Entry 6T8G (electron microscopy, 4.34 A resolution (low resolution: residue-level contacts below are approximate; hydrogen-bond / salt-bridge calls are withheld)); this record covers chains C and D of the 8 polymer chains in the assembly.

# Chain C (and D)
Molecule: DNA translocase FtsK
Organism: Pseudomonas aeruginosa PAO1
Notes: fragment: Motor domain, residues 247-728; chain D of this document is another copy of the same molecule, construct and numbering; everything in this record applies to it too
Reference sequence: Q9I0M3 (FTSK_PSEAE); numbering as in UniProt (aligned over 247-728)
Chain sequence (491 residues; each row starts with the number of its first residue):
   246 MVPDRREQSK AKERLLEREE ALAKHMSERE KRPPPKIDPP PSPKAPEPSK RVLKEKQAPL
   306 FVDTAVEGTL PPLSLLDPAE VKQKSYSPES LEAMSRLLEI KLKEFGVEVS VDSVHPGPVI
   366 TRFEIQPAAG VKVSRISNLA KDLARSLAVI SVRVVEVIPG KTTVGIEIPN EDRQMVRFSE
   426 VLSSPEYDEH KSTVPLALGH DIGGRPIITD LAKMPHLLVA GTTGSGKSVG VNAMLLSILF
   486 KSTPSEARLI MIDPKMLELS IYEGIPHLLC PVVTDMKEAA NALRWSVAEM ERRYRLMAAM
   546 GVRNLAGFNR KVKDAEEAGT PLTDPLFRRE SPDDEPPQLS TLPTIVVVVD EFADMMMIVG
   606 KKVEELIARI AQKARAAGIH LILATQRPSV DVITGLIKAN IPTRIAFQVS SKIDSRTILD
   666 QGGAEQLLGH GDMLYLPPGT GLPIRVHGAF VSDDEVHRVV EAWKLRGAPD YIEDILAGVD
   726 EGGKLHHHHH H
Disordered / not traced: 246-314, 572-583, 722-736 (chain D: 246-314, 571-585, 722-736)
Differences from the reference sequence: initiating methionine (246); expression tag (729-736)
Small-molecule neighbours: ADP (adenosine-5'-diphosphate): T468, G469, S470, G471, K472, S473, V474, Q631, H675, G676, G693, F695
UniProt features mapped onto this chain:
  - binding site (ATP): G469 to V474, H675, G693, A694

# Interface between chain C and chain D
Pairs across the interface (31; chain C residue first):
  P372(C) - R390(D)
  A374(C) - E349(D)
  G375(C) - E349(D)
  G375(C) - F350(D)
  V376(C) - F350(D)
  V376(C) - R390(D)
  K377(C) - D387(D)
  V378(C) - D387(D)
  V378(C) - R390(D)
  E401(C) - K386(D)
  G405(C) - A393(D)
  T407(C) - R390(D)
  V409(C) - R390(D)
  R548(C) - I506(D)
  R548(C) - H702(D)
  A613(C) - M602(D)
  Q617(C) - P499(D)
  Q617(C) - M521(D)
  Q617(C) - D599(D)
  Q617(C) - I603(D)
  K618(C) - T519(D)
  K618(C) - D520(D)
  G640(C) - R632(D)
  L641(C) - M602(D)
  A644(C) - R632(D)
  N645(C) - K500(D)
  N645(C) - D599(D)
  P647(C) - T468(D)
  D665(C) - S655(D)
  G684(C) - T467(D)
  G684(C) - T468(D)
Interface residues without a listed pair, chain C (25 interface residues in all): K406, E609, E610, R614
Interface residues without a listed pair, chain D (22 interface residues in all): L384, L502

# Overview
25 residues of chain C and 22 residues of chain D are in contact. Bound to chain C: ADP. Curated annotation
(UniProt) lists 9 ATP-binding residues on chain C.
Both chains are DNA translocase FtsK (Pseudomonas aeruginosa PAO1). Entry 6T8G (Stalled FtsK motor domain
bound to dsDNA) was determined by electron microscopy (same publication as 6T8B and 6T8O).
